8I7O - chains DE and DF of the 189 polymer chains in the assembly; structure by electron microscopy, 4.50 A resolution (low resolution: residue-level contacts below are approximate; hydrogen-bond / salt-bridge calls are withheld).

== Chain DE ==
Name: Detyrosinated tubulin alpha-3 chain
From: Mus musculus
Reference sequence: P05214 (TBA3_MOUSE); numbering as in UniProt (aligned over 1-438)
Amino-acid sequence (438 residues; each row starts with the number of its first residue):
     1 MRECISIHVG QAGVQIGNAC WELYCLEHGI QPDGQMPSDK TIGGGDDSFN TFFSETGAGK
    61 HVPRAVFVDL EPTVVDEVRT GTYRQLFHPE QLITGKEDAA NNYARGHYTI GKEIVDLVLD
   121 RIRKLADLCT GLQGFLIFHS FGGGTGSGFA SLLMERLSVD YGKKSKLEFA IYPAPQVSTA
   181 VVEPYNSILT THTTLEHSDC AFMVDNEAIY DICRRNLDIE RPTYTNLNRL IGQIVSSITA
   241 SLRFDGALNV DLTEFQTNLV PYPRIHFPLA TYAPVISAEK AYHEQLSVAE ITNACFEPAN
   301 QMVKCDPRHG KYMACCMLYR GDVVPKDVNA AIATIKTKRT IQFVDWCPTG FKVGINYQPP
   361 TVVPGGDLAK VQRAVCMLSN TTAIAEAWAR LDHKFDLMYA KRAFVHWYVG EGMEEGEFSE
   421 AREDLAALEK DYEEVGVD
Ligand contacts: GTP (guanosine-5'-triphosphate): Gly10, Gln11, Ala12, Gln15, Glu71, Asp98, Asn101, Ser140, Gly142, Gly143, Gly144, Thr145, Gly146, Ile171, Thr179, Tyr224, Asn228
UniProt features mapped onto this chain:
  - motif: Met1 to Cys4 (MREC motif)
  - active site: Glu254
  - binding site (GTP): Gln11, Glu71, Ser140, Gly144, Thr145, Thr179, Asn206, Asn228
  - binding site (Mg(2+)): Glu71
  - modified residue: Lys40 (N6-acetyllysine), Ser48 (Phosphoserine), Tyr83 (3'-nitrotyrosine), Tyr432 (Phosphotyrosine)

== Chain DF ==
Name: Tubulin beta-4B chain
From: Mus musculus
Reference sequence: P68372 (TBB4B_MOUSE); residue numbers follow UniProt; this construct covers 1-427
Amino-acid sequence (427 residues; row label = number of the first residue in the row):
     1 MREIVHLQAG QCGNQIGAKF WEVISDEHGI DPTGTYHGDS DLQLERINVY YNEATGGKYV
    61 PRAVLVDLEP GTMDSVRSGP FGQIFRPDNF VFGQSGAGNN WAKGHYTEGA ELVDSVLDVV
   121 RKEAESCDCL QGFQLTHSLG GGTGSGMGTL LISKIREEYP DRIMNTFSVV PSPKVSDTVV
   181 EPYNATLSVH QLVENTDETY CIDNEALYDI CFRTLKLTTP TYGDLNHLVS ATMSGVTTCL
   241 RFPGQLNADL RKLAVNMVPF PRLHFFMPGF APLTSRGSQQ YRALTVPELT QQMFDAKNMM
   301 AACDPRHGRY LTVAAVFRGR MSMKEVDEQM LNVQNKNSSY FVEWIPNNVK TAVCDIPPRG
   361 LKMSATFIGN STAIQELFKR ISEQFTAMFR RKAFLHWYTG EGMDEMEFTE AESNMNDLVS
   421 EYQQYQD
Ligand contacts:
  - GTP (guanosine-5'-triphosphate), molecule 1: Gly10, Gln11, Cys12, Gln15, Asp67, Ala97, Asn99, Ser138, Gly140, Gly141, Gly142, Thr143, Gly144, Thr178, Tyr222
  - GTP, molecule 2: Gln245, Asn247, Lys252
UniProt features mapped onto this chain:
  - motif: Met1 to Ile4 (MREI motif)
  - binding site (GTP): Gln11, Glu69, Ser138, Gly142, Thr143, Gly144, Asn204, Asn226
  - binding site (Mg(2+)): Glu69
  - modified residue: Thr55 (Phosphothreonine), Lys58 (N6-acetyllysine), Ser172 (Phosphoserine)

== How chain DE and chain DF interact ==
Contacting residue pairs (55; chain DE residue first):
  Met1(DE) - Pro70(DF)
  Arg2(DE) - Glu69(DF)
  Thr130(DE) - Gln94(DF)
  Gly131(DE) - Gln94(DF)
  Ala247(DE) - Gln11(DF)
  Ala247(DE) - Gln15(DF)
  Leu248(DE) - Asp177(DF)
  Thr253(DE) - Gly98(DF)
  Glu254(DE) - Ala97(DF)
  Glu254(DE) - Gly98(DF)
  Glu254(DE) - Asn99(DF)
  Gln256(DE) - His396(DF)
  Gln256(DE) - Trp397(DF)
  Thr257(DE) - Gly98(DF)
  Thr257(DE) - Phe394(DF)
  Thr257(DE) - Trp397(DF)
  Asn258(DE) - Gly98(DF)
  Asn258(DE) - Val179(DF)
  Asn258(DE) - Val180(DF)
  Asn258(DE) - Phe394(DF)
  Leu259(DE) - Phe394(DF)
  Val260(DE) - Phe394(DF)
  Val260(DE) - Trp397(DF)
  Pro261(DE) - Phe394(DF)
  Pro261(DE) - His396(DF)
  Pro261(DE) - Trp397(DF)
  Tyr262(DE) - Arg391(DF)
  Tyr262(DE) - Ala393(DF)
  Val324(DE) - Thr219(DF)
  Val324(DE) - Pro220(DF)
  Lys326(DE) - Tyr208(DF)
  Lys326(DE) - Cys211(DF)
  Lys326(DE) - Phe212(DF)
  Lys326(DE) - Pro220(DF)
  Asn329(DE) - Lys174(DF)
  Asn329(DE) - Tyr208(DF)
  Ile332(DE) - Val175(DF)
  Ala333(DE) - Lys174(DF)
  Lys336(DE) - Lys174(DF)
  Lys336(DE) - Val175(DF)
  Trp346(DE) - Arg391(DF)
  Pro348(DE) - Gln384(DF)
  Thr349(DE) - Ser176(DF)
  Thr349(DE) - Thr178(DF)
  Thr349(DE) - Val179(DF)
  Gly350(DE) - Val179(DF)
  Phe351(DE) - Val175(DF)
  Phe351(DE) - Asp177(DF)
  Phe351(DE) - Val179(DF)
  Lys352(DE) - Asn99(DF)
  Lys352(DE) - Asp177(DF)
  Lys352(DE) - Thr178(DF)
  Lys352(DE) - Val179(DF)
  Val353(DE) - Asp177(DF)
  Asp438(DE) - Arg391(DF)
Also at the interface, not in a pair above, chain DE (34 interface residues in all): Asn249, Pro263, Pro325, Asp345, Val437
Also at the interface, not in a pair above, chain DF (29 interface residues in all): Thr72, Pro182, Met388

== Summary ==
The interface between chain DE and chain DF involves 34 residues on one side and 29 on the other. Ligands of
chain DE: GTP. Ligands of chain DF: GTP.
Here chain DE is Detyrosinated tubulin alpha-3 chain and chain DF is Tubulin beta-4B chain, both from Mus
musculus. Entry 8I7O (In situ structure of axonemal doublet microtubules in mouse sperm with 16-nm repeat) was
determined by electron microscopy (same publication as 8I7R).
